8VD2 - chains A and C of the 5 polymer chains in the assembly; structure by X-ray diffraction, 2.90 A resolution.

Chain A:
Molecule: MHC class II HLA-DQ-alpha chain
Organism: Homo sapiens
UniProt: Q30069 (Q30069_HUMAN); the construct lacks a stretch of the UniProt sequence, so the offset changes along the chain: -1 to 9 = UniProt 1-11; 10-182 = UniProt 13-185
Amino-acid sequence (185 residues; numbered -1 to 182 plus 1 insertion-coded residue; the number before each row is that of its first residue; numbers below 1 keep their minus sign (Glu-1 is residue -1)):
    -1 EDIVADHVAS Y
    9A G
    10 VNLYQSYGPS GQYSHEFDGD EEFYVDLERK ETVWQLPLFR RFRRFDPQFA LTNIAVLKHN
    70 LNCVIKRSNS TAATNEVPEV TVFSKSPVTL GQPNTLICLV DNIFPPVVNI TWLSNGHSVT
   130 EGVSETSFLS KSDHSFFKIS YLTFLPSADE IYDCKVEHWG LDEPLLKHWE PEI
Disordered / not traced: -1 to 0, 181-182
Construct notes: engineered mutation Cys72 (Ile75 in Q30069)
Cystine bridges: Cys107-Cys163
Glycans and other covalent adducts: N-acetylglucosamine (NAG) linked to Asn118

Chain C:
Molecule: Hybrid insulin peptide (HIP; InsC8-15-IAPP23-29 )
Organism: Homo sapiens
Amino-acid sequence (15 residues; row label = number of the first residue in the row; numbers below 1 keep their minus sign (Gly-2 is residue -2)):
    -2 GQVELGGGTP IESCQ
Disordered / not traced: 12

Interface between chain A and chain C:
Inter-chain disulfides: Cys72(A)-Cys11(C)
Residue-residue contacts (30):
  Tyr9(A) - Gly3(C)
  Tyr9(A) - Gly4(C)  hydrogen bond (backbone-backbone)
  Tyr22(A) - Gly3(C)
  His24(A) - Gly3(C)
  Trp43(A) - Glu1(C)
  Arg52(A) - Glu1(C)  salt bridge
  Arg53(A) - Gln-1(C)
  Arg53(A) - Val0(C)
  Arg53(A) - Glu1(C)  hydrogen bond (backbone-backbone)
  Phe54(A) - Val0(C)  hydrophobic
  Phe54(A) - Glu1(C)
  Asp55(A) - Val0(C)
  Phe58(A) - Gly3(C)
  Phe58(A) - Gly4(C)
  Asn62(A) - Gly4(C)  hydrogen bond (side chain-backbone)
  Asn62(A) - Thr6(C)
  Val65(A) - Thr6(C)
  Val65(A) - Pro7(C)
  Val65(A) - Ile8(C)  hydrophobic
  His68(A) - Ile8(C)
  His68(A) - Glu9(C)
  His68(A) - Cys11(C)
  Asn69(A) - Thr6(C)
  Asn69(A) - Pro7(C)  hydrogen bond (side chain-backbone)
  Asn69(A) - Ile8(C)
  Asn69(A) - Glu9(C)  hydrogen bond (side chain-backbone)
  Cys72(A) - Cys11(C)  disulfide
  Val73(A) - Glu9(C)
  Arg76(A) - Glu9(C)  salt bridge
  Arg76(A) - Ser10(C)
Other interface residues (no listed pair), chain A (17 interface residues in all): Leu66
Other interface residues (no listed pair), chain C (13 interface residues in all): Leu2, Gly5

Summary:
17 residues of chain A and 13 residues of chain C are in contact; the contacts include 1 disulfide bond, 5
hydrogen bonds and 2 salt bridges. Polar contacts include Arg52(A)-Glu1(C), Arg76(A)-Glu9(C) and
Asn62(A)-Gly4(C).
Here chain A is MHC class II HLA-DQ-alpha chain and chain C is Hybrid insulin peptide (HIP; InsC8-15-IAPP23-29
), both from Homo sapiens. Entry 8VD2 (Human TCR ET650-4 in complex with DQ8-InsC8-15-IAPP1) was determined by
X-ray diffraction (same publication as 8VCX, 8VCY, 8VD0, 8VDD and 8VDU).
